5D1Z - chains B and E of the 10 polymer chains in the assembly; structure by X-ray diffraction, 3.17 A resolution.

Chain B:
Name: Y10 Heavy Chain
Source organism: Homo sapiens
Sequence (264 residues; numbered 1 to 264; the number before each row is that of its first residue):
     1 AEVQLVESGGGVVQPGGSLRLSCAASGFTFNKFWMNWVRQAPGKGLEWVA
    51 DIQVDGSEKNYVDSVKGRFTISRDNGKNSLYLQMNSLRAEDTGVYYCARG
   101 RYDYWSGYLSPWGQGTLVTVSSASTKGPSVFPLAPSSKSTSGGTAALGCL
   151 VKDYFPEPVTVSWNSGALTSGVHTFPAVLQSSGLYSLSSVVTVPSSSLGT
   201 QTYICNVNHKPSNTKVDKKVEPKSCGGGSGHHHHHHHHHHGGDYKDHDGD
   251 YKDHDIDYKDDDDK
Disordered / not traced: 1, 138-141, 224-264
Disulfide bonds: C23-C97, C149-C205

Chain E:
Name: D4-10 Light Chain
Source organism: Homo sapiens
Sequence (214 residues; numbered 3 to 216; the number before each row is that of its first residue):
     3 DIQLTQSPSFLSASVADRVTITCRASQAVRSSLAWYQQKPGKAPQLLIYS
    53 ASTLENGVSSRFSGSGPGTEFTLTISSLQPEDVGTYYCQQLNTYPFTFGP
   103 GTKVEIKRTVAAPSVFIFPPSDEQLKSGTASVVCLLNNFYPREAKVQWKV
   153 DNALQSGNSQESVTEQDSKDSTYSLSSTLTLSKADYEKHKVYACEVTHQG
   203 LSSPVTKSFNRGEC
Disordered / not traced: 216
Disulfide bonds: C25-C90, C136-C196

Interface between chain B and chain E:
Pairs across the interface - 9 pairs, chain B then chain E:
  N164(B) with S52(E); T55(E)
  S165(B) with S33(E), hydrogen bond
  A167(B) with S52(E); T55(E)
  T200(B) with S62(E)
  Q201(B) with S54(E), hydrogen bond (side chain-backbone); T55(E); L56(E), hydrogen bond (side chain-backbone)
Other interface residues (no listed pair), chain B (7 interface residues in all): I204, D217
Other interface residues (no listed pair), chain E (8 interface residues in all): Y51, P69

Overview:
7 residues of chain B face 8 of chain E across their interface, with 3 hydrogen bonds. Polar pairs include
S165(B)-S33(E), Q201(B)-S54(E) and Q201(B)-L56(E).
Here chain B is Y10 Heavy Chain and chain E is D4-10 Light Chain, both from Homo sapiens. Entry 5D1Z (IsdB
NEAT1 bound by clone D4-10) was determined by X-ray diffraction, deposited together with 5D1X.
